Entry 4J3R (X-ray diffraction, 2.20 A resolution); this record covers chain A.

# Chain A
Name: catechol oxidase
From: Aspergillus oryzae
Notes: EC 1.10.3.1
UniProt: Q2UNF9 (Q2UNF9_ASPOR); residues 1-383 here correspond to UniProt positions 26-408 (UniProt number = residue number + 25)
Amino-acid sequence (383 residues; each row starts with the number of its first residue):
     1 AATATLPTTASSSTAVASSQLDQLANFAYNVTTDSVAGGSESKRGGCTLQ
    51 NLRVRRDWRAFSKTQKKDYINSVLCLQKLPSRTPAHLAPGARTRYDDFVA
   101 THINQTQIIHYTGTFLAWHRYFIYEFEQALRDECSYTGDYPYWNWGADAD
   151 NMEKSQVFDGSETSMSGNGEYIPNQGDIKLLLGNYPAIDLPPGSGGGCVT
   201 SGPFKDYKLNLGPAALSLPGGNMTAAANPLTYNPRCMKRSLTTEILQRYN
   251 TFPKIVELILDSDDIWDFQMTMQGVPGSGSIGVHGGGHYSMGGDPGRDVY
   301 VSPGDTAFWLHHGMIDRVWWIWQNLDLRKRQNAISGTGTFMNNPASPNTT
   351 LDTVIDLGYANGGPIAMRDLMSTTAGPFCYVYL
Not modelled in the structure: 1-3, 38-45
Disulfides: C47-C379, C75-C134, C198-C236
Covalently attached groups: alpha-D-mannopyranose (MAN) linked to T14; N-acetylglucosamine (NAG) linked to N30, N104, N222, N348
Bound ions: Cu ion site 1: H102, H110, H119 (together with oxygen molecule); Cu ion site 2: H284, H288, H312 (together with oxygen molecule)
Residues lining bound ligands: oxygen molecule (OXY): H102, H110, H119, H284, H288, V299, S302, F308, H312

# Summary
Chain A binds oxygen molecule. N-acetylglucosamine is covalently linked to N30, N104, N222 and N348.
Covalently linked alpha-D-mannopyranose: at T14. The Cu ion site 1 is built by H102, H110 and H119. The Cu ion
site 2 is built by H284, H288 and H312.
Chain A is catechol oxidase (Aspergillus oryzae); the structure, Crystal structure of catechol oxidase from
Aspergillus oryzae, soaked in 4-tert-butylcatechol, was determined by X-ray diffraction (same publication as
4J3P and 4J3Q).
